PDB entry 1T6P | X-ray diffraction, 2.70 A resolution | chains A and B of the 4 polymer chains in the assembly

Chain A (and B):
Molecule: phenylalanine ammonia-lyase
From: Rhodosporidium toruloides
Notes: EC 4.3.1.5; fragment: ammonia lyase; chain B of this document is another copy of the same molecule, construct and numbering; everything in this record applies to it too
Reference sequence: P11544 (PALY_RHOTO); aligned to UniProt positions 1-716 over residues 1-716
Sequence (714 residues; each row starts with the number of its first residue; note: 2 numbers in that range are skipped by the numbering (no residue carries them; nothing is unmodelled there)):
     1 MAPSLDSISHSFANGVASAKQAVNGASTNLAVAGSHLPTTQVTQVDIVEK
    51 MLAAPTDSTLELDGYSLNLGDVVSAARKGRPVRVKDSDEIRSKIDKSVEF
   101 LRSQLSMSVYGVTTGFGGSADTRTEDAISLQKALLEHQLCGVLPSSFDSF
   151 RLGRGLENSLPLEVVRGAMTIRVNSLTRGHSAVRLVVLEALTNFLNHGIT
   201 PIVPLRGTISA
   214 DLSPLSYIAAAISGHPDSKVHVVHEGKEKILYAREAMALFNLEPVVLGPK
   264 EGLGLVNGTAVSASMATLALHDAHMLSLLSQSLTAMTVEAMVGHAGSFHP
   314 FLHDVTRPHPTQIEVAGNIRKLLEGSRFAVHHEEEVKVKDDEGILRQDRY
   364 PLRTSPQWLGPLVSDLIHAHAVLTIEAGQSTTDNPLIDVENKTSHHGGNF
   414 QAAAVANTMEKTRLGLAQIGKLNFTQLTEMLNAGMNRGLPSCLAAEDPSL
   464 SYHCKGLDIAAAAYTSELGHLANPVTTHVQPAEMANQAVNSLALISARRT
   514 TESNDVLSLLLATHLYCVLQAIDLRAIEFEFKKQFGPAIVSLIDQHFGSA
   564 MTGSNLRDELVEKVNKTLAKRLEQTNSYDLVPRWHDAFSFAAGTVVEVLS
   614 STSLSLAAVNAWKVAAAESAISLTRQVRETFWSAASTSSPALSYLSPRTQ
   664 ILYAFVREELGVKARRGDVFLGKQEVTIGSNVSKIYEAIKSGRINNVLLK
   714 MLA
Disordered / not traced: 1-27, 104-124, 348-359 (chain B: 1-26, 105-118, 347-360)
Covalent attachments: covalent link Ala-211/Asp-214
Modified positions: Mse-1, Mse-107 (selenomethionine); Mse-51, Mse-169, Mse-250, Mse-278, Mse-288, Mse-299, Mse-304, Mse-422, Mse-443, Mse-448, Mse-497, Mse-564, Mse-714 (selenomethionine; parent Met); Ala-211 (3,5-dihydro-5-methylidene-4H-imidazol-4-on; 175)
Differences from the reference sequence: modified residue (1, 51, 107, 169, 250, 278, 288, 299, 304, 422, 443, 448, 497, 564, 714)
Swiss-Prot annotation at these positions:
  - active site: Tyr-110 (Proton donor/acceptor)
  - binding site ((E)-cinnamate): Asn-270, Gln-360, Arg-366, Asn-397, Lys-468, Glu-496, Asn-499

Interface between chain A and chain B:
Contacting residue pairs (40; chain A residue first):
  Thr-490(A) / His-491(B)
  His-491(A) / Thr-490(B)
  His-491(A) / His-491(B)
  Pro-494(A) / Pro-494(B)  hydrophobic
  Lys-583(A) / Arg-584(B)
  Lys-583(A) / Asp-599(B)  salt bridge
  Arg-584(A) / Lys-583(B)
  Arg-584(A) / Arg-584(B)
  Arg-584(A) / Phe-603(B)
  Gln-587(A) / Arg-584(B)  hydrogen bond
  Gln-587(A) / Gln-587(B)
  Asp-599(A) / Phe-603(B)
  Ser-602(A) / Gly-606(B)
  Phe-603(A) / Arg-584(B)
  Phe-603(A) / Asp-599(B)
  Phe-603(A) / Phe-603(B)  hydrophobic
  Gly-606(A) / Ser-602(B)
  Gly-606(A) / Gly-606(B)
  Val-609(A) / Val-609(B)  hydrophobic
  Val-609(A) / Leu-619(B)
  Val-609(A) / Val-622(B)  hydrophobic
  Val-609(A) / Asn-623(B)
  Glu-610(A) / Asn-623(B)
  Glu-610(A) / Lys-626(B)
  Leu-612(A) / Leu-619(B)
  Ser-613(A) / Ala-620(B)  hydrogen bond (backbone-backbone)
  Ser-613(A) / Asn-623(B)
  Leu-617(A) / Leu-619(B)
  Leu-619(A) / Val-609(B)
  Leu-619(A) / Leu-612(B)
  Leu-619(A) / Thr-615(B)
  Leu-619(A) / Leu-617(B)
  Leu-619(A) / Leu-619(B)  hydrophobic
  Ala-620(A) / Ser-613(B)  hydrogen bond (backbone-backbone)
  Val-622(A) / Val-609(B)  hydrophobic
  Val-622(A) / Leu-619(B)  hydrophobic
  Asn-623(A) / Val-609(B)
  Asn-623(A) / Glu-610(B)
  Asn-623(A) / Ser-613(B)
  Lys-626(A) / Glu-610(B)  salt bridge
Also at the interface, not in a pair above, chain A (26 interface residues in all): Asn-486, Tyr-591, Ala-605, Thr-607, Val-608, Thr-615
Also at the interface, not in a pair above, chain B (26 interface residues in all): Asn-486, Tyr-591, Ala-605, Thr-607, Val-608

Overview:
The chain A/chain B interface involves 26 residues from each chain; the contacts include 3 hydrogen bonds and
2 salt bridges. Polar contacts include Lys-583(A)/Asp-599(B), Lys-626(A)/Glu-610(B) and Gln-587(A)/Arg-584(B).
From UniProt: active-site residue Tyr-110(A) and 7 (E)-cinnamate-binding residues on chain A.
Both chains are phenylalanine ammonia-lyase (Rhodosporidium toruloides). Entry 1T6P (Crystal Structure of
Phenylalanine Ammonia Lyase from Rhodosporidium toruloides) was determined by X-ray diffraction, deposited
together with 1T6J.
